9HIP - chains C and D of the 4 polymer chains in the assembly; structure by electron microscopy, 3.31 A resolution.

== Chain C (and D) ==
Protein: tRNA uridine 5-carboxymethylaminomethyl modification enzyme MnmG
Organism: Escherichia coli
Notes: chain D of this document is another copy of the same molecule, construct and numbering; everything in this record applies to it too
UniProt: P0A6U3 (MNMG_ECOLI); residue numbers follow UniProt; this construct covers 1-629
Sequence (649 residues; each row starts with the number of its first residue; numbers below 1 keep their minus sign (Met-19 is residue -19)):
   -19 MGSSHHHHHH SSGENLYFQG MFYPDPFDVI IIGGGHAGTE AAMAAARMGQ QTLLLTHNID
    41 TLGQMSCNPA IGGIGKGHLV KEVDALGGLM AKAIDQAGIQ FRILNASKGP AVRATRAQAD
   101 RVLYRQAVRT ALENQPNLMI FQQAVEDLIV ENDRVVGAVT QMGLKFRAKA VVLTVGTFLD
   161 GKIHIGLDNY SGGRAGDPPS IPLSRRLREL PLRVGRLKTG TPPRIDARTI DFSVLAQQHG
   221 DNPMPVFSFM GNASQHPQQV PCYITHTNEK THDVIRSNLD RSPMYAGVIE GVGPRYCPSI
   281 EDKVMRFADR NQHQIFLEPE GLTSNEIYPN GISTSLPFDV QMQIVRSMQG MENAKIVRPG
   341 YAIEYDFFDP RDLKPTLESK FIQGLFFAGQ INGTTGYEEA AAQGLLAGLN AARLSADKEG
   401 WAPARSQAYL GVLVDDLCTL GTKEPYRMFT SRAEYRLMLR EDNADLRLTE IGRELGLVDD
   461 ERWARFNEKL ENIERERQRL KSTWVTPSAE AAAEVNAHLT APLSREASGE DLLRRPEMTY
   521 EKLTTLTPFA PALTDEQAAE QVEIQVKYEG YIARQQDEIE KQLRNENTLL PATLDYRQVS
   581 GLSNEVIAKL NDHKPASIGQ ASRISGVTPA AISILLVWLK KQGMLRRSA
Not modelled in the structure: -19 to 0, 268-272 (chain D: -19 to 0, 256-291, 551-629)
Differences from the reference sequence: initiating methionine (-19); expression tag (-18 to 0)
Swiss-Prot annotation at these positions:
  - binding site (FAD): Gly13 to Gly18, Val125, Ser180, Gln370
  - mutagenesis: Gly13 (G13A: Decrease in FAD binding and partial loss of activity. Loss of activity; when associated with A-15), Gly15 (G15A: Decrease in FAD binding and partial loss of activity. Loss of activity; when associated with A-13)
Ligand contacts: FAD (flavin-adenine dinucleotide): Ile12, Gly13, Gly14, Gly15, His16, Ala17, Leu35, Thr36, His37, Ser46, Cys47, Lys56, Gln123, Ala124, Val125, Thr154, Val155, Gly156, Thr157, Phe158, Arg174, Ser180, Leu183, Thr199, Gly200, Thr201, Tyr341, Ile343, Gly369, Gln370, Thr375, Gly376, Tyr377, Ala380
What the authors report for this chain:
  - catalytic residues: Cys47, Cys277 (citing earlier work)
  - conformationally variable residues (order/disorder transition): Ile255 to Gln292

== Interface between chain C and chain D ==
Residue-residue contacts - 51 pairs, chain C then chain D:
  Met1(C) - Asp319(D)
  Ile39(C) - Arg338(D)
  Asp40(C) - Arg338(D)  salt bridge
  Val102(C) - Gln106(D)
  Gln106(C) - Val102(D)
  Arg109(C) - Val102(D)
  Arg109(C) - Thr303(D)
  Thr110(C) - Thr303(D)
  Glu113(C) - Arg208(D)
  Glu113(C) - Asn305(D)
  Asn114(C) - Arg208(D)
  Asn114(C) - Asn305(D)  hydrogen bond
  Gln115(C) - Arg208(D)  hydrogen bond (backbone-side chain)
  Pro116(C) - Arg208(D)
  Leu118(C) - Arg208(D)
  Met119(C) - Lys335(D)
  Phe121(C) - Phe318(D)  hydrophobic
  Phe121(C) - Ile336(D)
  Phe121(C) - Val337(D)
  Phe121(C) - Pro339(D)  hydrophobic
  Gln122(C) - Val337(D)  hydrogen bond (backbone-backbone)
  Gln122(C) - Arg338(D)
  Gln122(C) - Pro339(D)
  Gln123(C) - Pro339(D)
  Gln141(C) - Tyr170(D)
  Met142(C) - Ile165(D)  hydrophobic
  Met142(C) - Asp168(D)
  Leu144(C) - Phe318(D)  hydrophobic
  Tyr170(C) - Gln141(D)
  Arg208(C) - Glu113(D)
  Arg208(C) - Gln115(D)  hydrogen bond (side chain-backbone)
  Arg208(C) - Leu118(D)  hydrogen bond (side chain-backbone)
  Thr303(C) - Arg109(D)  hydrogen bond (backbone-side chain)
  Thr303(C) - Thr110(D)
  Ser304(C) - Arg109(D)
  Ser304(C) - Glu113(D)  hydrogen bond
  Asn305(C) - Glu113(D)  hydrogen bond (backbone-side chain)
  Asn305(C) - Asn114(D)
  Phe318(C) - Tyr3(D)  hydrophobic
  Phe318(C) - Met142(D)  hydrophobic
  Phe318(C) - Leu144(D)  hydrophobic
  Asp319(C) - Met1(D)
  Met322(C) - Tyr3(D)
  Ile336(C) - Met119(D)
  Ile336(C) - Phe121(D)
  Val337(C) - Ile120(D)
  Val337(C) - Phe121(D)
  Val337(C) - Gln122(D)  hydrogen bond (backbone-backbone)
  Arg338(C) - Ile39(D)
  Arg338(C) - Asp40(D)  salt bridge
  Arg338(C) - Gln122(D)
Also at the interface, not in a pair above, chain C (40 interface residues in all): Tyr3, Gln44, Arg105, Ile120, Ile165, Ala175, Pro178, Glu306, Lys335, Pro339
Also at the interface, not in a pair above, chain D (41 interface residues in all): Asn38, Gln44, Arg105, Pro116, Ala175, Gly176, Pro178, Ser304, Met322

== In short ==
The interface between chain C and chain D involves 40 residues on one side and 41 on the other; the contacts
include 9 hydrogen bonds and 2 salt bridges. Among the polar pairs are Asp40(C)-Arg338(D), Asn114(C)-Asn305(D)
and Gln115(C)-Arg208(D). Chain C binds flavin-adenine dinucleotide. From the paper: catalytic residues
Cys47(C) and Cys277(C); conformational variability at Ile255(C).
Both chains are tRNA uridine 5-carboxymethylaminomethyl modification enzyme MnmG (Escherichia coli). Entry
9HIP (MnmE-MnmG a2b2 complex) was determined by electron microscopy, deposited together with 9HIQ.
